Entry 6G5G (X-ray diffraction, 2.00 A resolution); this record covers chains A and B of the 3 polymer chains in the assembly.

[Chain A (and B)]
Molecule: Botulinum neurotoxin type B
Source organism: Clostridium botulinum
Notes: EC 3.4.24.69; chain B of this document is another copy of the same molecule, construct and numbering; everything in this record applies to it too
UniProt: P10844 (BXB_CLOBO); residue numbers follow UniProt; this construct covers 1-1291
Chain sequence (1291 residues; row label = number of the first residue in the row):
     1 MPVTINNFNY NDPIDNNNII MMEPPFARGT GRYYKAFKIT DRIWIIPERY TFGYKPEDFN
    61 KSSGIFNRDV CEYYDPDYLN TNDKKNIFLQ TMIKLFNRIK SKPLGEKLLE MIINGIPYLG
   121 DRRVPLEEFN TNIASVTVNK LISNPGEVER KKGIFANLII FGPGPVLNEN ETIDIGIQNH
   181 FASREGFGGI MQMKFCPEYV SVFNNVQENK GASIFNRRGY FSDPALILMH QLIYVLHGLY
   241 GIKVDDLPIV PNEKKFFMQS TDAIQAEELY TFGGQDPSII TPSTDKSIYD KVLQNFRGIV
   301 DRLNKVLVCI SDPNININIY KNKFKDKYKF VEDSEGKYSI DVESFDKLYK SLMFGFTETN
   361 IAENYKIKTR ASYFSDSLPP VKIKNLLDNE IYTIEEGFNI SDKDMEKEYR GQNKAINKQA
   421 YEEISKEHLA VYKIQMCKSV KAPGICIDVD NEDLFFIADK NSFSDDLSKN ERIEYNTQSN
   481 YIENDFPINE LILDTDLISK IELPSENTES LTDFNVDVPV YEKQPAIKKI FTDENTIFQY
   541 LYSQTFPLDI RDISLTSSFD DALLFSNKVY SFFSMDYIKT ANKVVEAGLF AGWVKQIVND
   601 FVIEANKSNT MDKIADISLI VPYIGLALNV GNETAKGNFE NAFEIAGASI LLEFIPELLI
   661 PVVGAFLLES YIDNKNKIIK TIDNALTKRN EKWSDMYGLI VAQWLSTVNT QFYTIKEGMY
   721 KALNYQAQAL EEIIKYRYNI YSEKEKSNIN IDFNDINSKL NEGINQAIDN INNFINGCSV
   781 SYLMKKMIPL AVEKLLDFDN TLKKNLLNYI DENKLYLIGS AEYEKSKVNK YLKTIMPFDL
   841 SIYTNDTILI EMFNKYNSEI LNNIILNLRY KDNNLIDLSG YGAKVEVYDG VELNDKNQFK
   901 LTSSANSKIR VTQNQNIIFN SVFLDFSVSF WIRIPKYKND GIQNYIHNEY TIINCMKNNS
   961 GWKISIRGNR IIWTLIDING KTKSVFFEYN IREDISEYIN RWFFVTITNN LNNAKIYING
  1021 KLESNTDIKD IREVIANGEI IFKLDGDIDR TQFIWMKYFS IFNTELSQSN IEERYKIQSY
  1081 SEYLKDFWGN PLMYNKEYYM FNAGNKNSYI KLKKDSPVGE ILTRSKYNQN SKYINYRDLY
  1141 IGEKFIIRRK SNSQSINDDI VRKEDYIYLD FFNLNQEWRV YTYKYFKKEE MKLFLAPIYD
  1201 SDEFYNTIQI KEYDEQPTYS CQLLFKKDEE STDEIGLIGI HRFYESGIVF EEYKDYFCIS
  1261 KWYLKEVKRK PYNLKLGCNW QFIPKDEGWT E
Unresolved in the structure: 1, 206-217, 440-1291 (chain B: 1-443)
Differences from the reference sequence: engineered mutation Gln-231 (Glu in P10844), Tyr-234 (His in P10844); conflict Met-1191 (Glu in P10844), Tyr-1199 (Ser in P10844)
Metal / ion sites: Mg2+ near Asp-285 (its only coordinating residue here)
Swiss-Prot annotation at these positions:
  - motif: Ser-1260 to Tyr-1263 (Host ganglioside-binding motif)
  - binding site (Zn(2+)): His-230, Glu-268
  - binding site (a ganglioside GT1b (d18:1(4E))): Asn-1025, Glu-1189, Glu-1190
  - binding site (D-galactose): Ile-1240, His-1241
  - mutagenesis: Val-1118 (V1118D: Greatly decreased binding of heavy chain (HC) to host SYT2, whole toxin about 200-fold less toxic. Significantly decreased binding of HC to host SYT1 and SYT2 independent of gangliosides ...), Tyr-1183 (Y1183R: Significantly decreased binding of heavy chain to host SYT1 and SYT2 independent of gangliosides), Glu-1189 (E1189L: Decreased toxicity, heavy chain has decreased binding to synaptosomes and to GT1b), Glu-1190 (E1190L: Greatly decreased toxicity, heavy chain has decreased binding to synaptosomes, binds less GT1b), Lys-1192 (K1192E: Greatly decreased binding of heavy chain to host SYT2, whole toxin about dramatically less toxic ...), Phe-1194 (F1194A: Greatly decreased binding of heavy chain to host SYT2, whole toxin about 40-fold less toxic), Ala-1196 (A1196K: Greatly decreased binding of heavy chain to host SYT2, whole toxin about 1000-fold less toxic), Phe-1204 (F1204A: Greatly decreased binding of heavy chain to host SYT2, whole toxin about 30-fold less toxic), His-1241 (H1241A: Decreased toxicity, heavy chain has decreased binding to synaptosomes and to GT1b ...), Ser-1260 (S1260A: Greatly decreased toxicity, heavy chain has decreased binding to synaptosome and binds less GT1b), Trp-1262 (W1262L: Greatly decreased toxicity, heavy chain has decreased binding to synaptosomes, heavy chain has dramatic decrease in GT1b binding ...), Tyr-1263 (Y1263F: Greatly decreased toxicity, heavy chain has intermediate binding to synaptosomes, binds less GT1b ...)
From the paper describing this entry:
  - conformationally variable residues (side-chain flip): Met-1191

[How chain A and chain B interact]
Cross-chain cystine bridges: Cys-437(A)/Cys-446(B)
Pairs across the interface (206; chain A residue first):
  Asn-17(A) with Glu-506(B)
  Pro-25(A) with Val-516(B)
  Phe-26(A) with Val-516(B), hydrophobic; Asp-517(B); Val-518(B), hydrophobic; Pro-519(B)
  Arg-28(A) with Phe-514(B); Val-516(B), hydrogen bond (side chain-backbone); Val-518(B)
  Gly-29(A) with Phe-514(B)
  Lys-38(A) with Glu-506(B), salt bridge
  Asp-41(A) with Leu-503(B)
  Arg-42(A) with Leu-503(B); Pro-504(B), hydrogen bond (side chain-backbone); Glu-506(B)
  Phe-52(A) with Tyr-521(B)
  Gly-53(A) with Pro-519(B); Val-520(B); Tyr-521(B), hydrogen bond (backbone-backbone)
  Tyr-54(A) with Tyr-521(B)
  Lys-55(A) with Glu-522(B)
  Asp-58(A) with Lys-523(B), hydrogen bond (backbone-side chain)
  Asn-60(A) with Lys-523(B), hydrogen bond (backbone-side chain)
  Ser-62(A) with Lys-523(B), hydrogen bond
  Ser-63(A) with Ala-526(B), hydrogen bond (backbone-backbone)
  Gly-64(A) with Gln-524(B); Ala-526(B)
  Ile-65(A) with Lys-523(B); Gln-524(B), hydrogen bond (backbone-backbone)
  Phe-66(A) with Glu-522(B); Lys-523(B); Gln-524(B)
  Asp-69(A) with Asn-451(B), hydrogen bond
  Tyr-74(A) with Lys-523(B)
  Leu-104(A) with Leu-491(B), hydrophobic; Ile-492(B), hydrophobic
  Lys-107(A) with Ile-492(B); Ile-498(B)
  Glu-110(A) with Ile-498(B)
  Met-111(A) with Leu-497(B); Ile-498(B), hydrophobic
  Ile-113(A) with Leu-503(B)
  Asn-114(A) with Ser-499(B); Ile-501(B)
  Ile-116(A) with Leu-503(B), hydrophobic
  Thr-131(A) with Thr-508(B)
  Asn-132(A) with Ser-510(B); Leu-511(B); Thr-512(B), hydrogen bond (side chain-backbone); Asp-513(B), hydrogen bond (side chain-backbone)
  Ile-133(A) with Leu-511(B)
  Ala-134(A) with Leu-511(B); Asn-515(B)
  Thr-137(A) with Thr-508(B); Glu-509(B); Leu-511(B)
  Asn-139(A) with Ser-510(B); Leu-511(B), hydrogen bond (side chain-backbone); Phe-514(B)
  Lys-151(A) with Ser-510(B), hydrogen bond (backbone-side chain)
  Lys-152(A) with Ser-510(B)
  Gly-153(A) with Glu-506(B); Asn-507(B); Thr-508(B), hydrogen bond (backbone-backbone); Glu-509(B); Ser-510(B)
  Ile-154(A) with Glu-506(B)
  Phe-155(A) with Ser-505(B); Glu-506(B), hydrogen bond (backbone-backbone); Thr-508(B)
  Glu-171(A) with Tyr-521(B)
  Ile-173(A) with Tyr-521(B)
  Ile-175(A) with Val-516(B), hydrophobic
  Gly-176(A) with Val-516(B); Asp-517(B), hydrogen bond (backbone-backbone)
  Ile-177(A) with Asn-515(B); Asp-517(B)
  Gln-178(A) with Asn-515(B); Asp-517(B), hydrogen bond (backbone-side chain)
  Asn-179(A) with Asp-517(B), hydrogen bond (backbone-side chain)
  Leu-247(A) with Asn-461(B); Ser-462(B); Phe-463(B); Ser-464(B)
  Pro-248(A) with Ser-462(B)
  Ile-249(A) with Phe-456(B), hydrophobic; Ser-462(B)
  Val-250(A) with Ala-458(B); Asp-459(B), hydrogen bond (backbone-backbone); Ser-462(B), hydrogen bond (backbone-side chain)
  Pro-251(A) with Ile-457(B); Asp-459(B)
  Asn-252(A) with Ile-457(B), hydrogen bond (backbone-backbone); Ala-458(B); Asp-459(B); Phe-654(B)
  Lys-254(A) with Asp-459(B), salt bridge
  Phe-256(A) with Ile-530(B), hydrophobic; Thr-532(B); Glu-534(B)
  Phe-257(A) with Leu-454(B); Phe-455(B), hydrogen bond (backbone-backbone); Phe-538(B), hydrophobic; Glu-653(B); Phe-654(B), hydrophobic
  Met-258(A) with Leu-454(B); Phe-455(B); Phe-654(B), hydrophobic
  Gln-259(A) with Asn-451(B); Leu-454(B); Phe-455(B), hydrogen bond (backbone-backbone); Phe-456(B)
  Ser-260(A) with Asn-451(B), hydrogen bond (backbone-side chain)
  Thr-261(A) with Phe-456(B)
  Gln-275(A) with Thr-844(B); Asn-845(B), hydrogen bond (side chain-backbone); Asp-846(B)
  Pro-277(A) with Asn-484(B)
  Ser-278(A) with Ala-702(B); Leu-705(B); Tyr-843(B), hydrogen bond (side chain-backbone); Thr-844(B)
  Ile-279(A) with Ala-702(B); Leu-705(B), hydrophobic; Ser-706(B)
  Thr-281(A) with Leu-699(B); Ala-702(B)
  Pro-282(A) with Asp-695(B); Gly-698(B)
  Ser-283(A) with Ser-464(B); Leu-467(B)
  Thr-284(A) with Ser-464(B)
  Asp-285(A) with Ile-482(B)
  Lys-286(A) with Asn-480(B), hydrogen bond (side chain-backbone); Ile-482(B); Glu-691(B), salt bridge; Asp-695(B), salt bridge
  Tyr-289(A) with Ile-482(B), hydrophobic
  Ser-311(A) with Glu-509(B)
  Asp-312(A) with Thr-508(B), hydrogen bond; Glu-509(B)
  Tyr-320(A) with Pro-504(B)
  Lys-323(A) with Ser-499(B), hydrogen bond; Ile-501(B), hydrogen bond (side chain-backbone)
  Asp-326(A) with Ser-499(B), hydrogen bond; Lys-500(B); Ile-501(B)
  Lys-329(A) with Asp-496(B), hydrogen bond (side chain-backbone); Leu-497(B), hydrogen bond (side chain-backbone)
  Lys-347(A) with Asp-494(B), salt bridge; Asp-496(B), salt bridge
  Lys-350(A) with Phe-486(B)
  Ser-351(A) with Phe-486(B); Leu-491(B)
  Phe-354(A) with Ile-482(B), hydrophobic; Asn-484(B); Phe-486(B)
  Gly-355(A) with Phe-486(B); Ile-488(B)
  Phe-356(A) with Leu-491(B), hydrophobic
  Asn-360(A) with Ile-488(B)
  Asn-364(A) with Ile-492(B)
  Asp-376(A) with Glu-452(B)
  Ser-377(A) with Glu-452(B), hydrogen bond (backbone-side chain)
  Val-431(A) with Ala-526(B)
  Tyr-432(A) with Asn-451(B); Pro-525(B); Ala-526(B); Lys-528(B)
  Lys-433(A) with Val-449(B); Asp-450(B), salt bridge; Ala-526(B), hydrogen bond (backbone-backbone); Ile-527(B); Lys-528(B), hydrogen bond (backbone-backbone)
  Ile-434(A) with Ile-447(B); Asp-448(B); Val-449(B), hydrogen bond (backbone-backbone); Leu-454(B), hydrophobic; Lys-528(B)
  Gln-435(A) with Ile-447(B); Asp-448(B), hydrogen bond; Lys-528(B), hydrogen bond (backbone-backbone); Lys-529(B); Ile-530(B), hydrogen bond (backbone-backbone)
  Met-436(A) with Ile-445(B); Cys-446(B); Ile-447(B), hydrogen bond (backbone-backbone); Val-449(B), hydrophobic; Leu-454(B), hydrophobic; Ile-530(B); Phe-538(B), hydrophobic; Gln-539(B)
  Cys-437(A) with Ile-445(B); Cys-446(B), disulfide; Lys-529(B); Ile-530(B), hydrogen bond (backbone-backbone); Phe-531(B); Thr-532(B), hydrogen bond (backbone-backbone)
  Lys-438(A) with Gly-444(B); Ile-445(B), hydrogen bond (backbone-backbone); Thr-532(B); Asp-533(B); Asn-535(B), hydrogen bond; Leu-563(B)
  Ser-439(A) with Gly-444(B); Asp-533(B), hydrogen bond
Also at the interface, not in a pair above, chain A (107 interface residues in all): Trp-44, Tyr-50, Arg-68, Pro-103, Arg-123, Lys-140, Lys-255, Ser-287, Pro-313, Ile-319, Asn-322, Ser-375
Also at the interface, not in a pair above, chain B (88 interface residues in all): Asp-466, Glu-483, Asp-485, Glu-502, Thr-536

[Summary]
The interface between chain A and chain B involves 107 residues on one side and 88 on the other, with 1
disulfide bond, 46 hydrogen bonds and 7 salt bridges. Polar contacts include Lys-38(A)/Glu-506(B),
Lys-254(A)/Asp-459(B) and Lys-286(A)/Glu-691(B). From the paper: conformational variability at Met-1191(A).
Both chains are Botulinum neurotoxin type B (Clostridium botulinum). Entry 6G5G (Crystal structure of an
engineered Botulinum Neurotoxin type B mutant E1191M/S1199Y in complex with human synaptotagmin ...) was
determined by X-ray diffraction together with 6G5F and 6G5K from the same study.
